Entry 3AVK (X-ray diffraction, 1.75 A resolution); this record covers chains A and B of the 4 polymer chains in the assembly.

[Chain A (and B)]
Protein: Integrase
Source organism: Human immunodeficiency virus type 1
Notes: fragment: CCD domain; chain B of this document is another copy of the same molecule, construct and numbering; everything in this record applies to it too
Reference sequence: P12497 (POL_HV1N5); residues 50-212 here correspond to UniProt positions 1197-1359 (UniProt number = residue number + 1147)
Amino-acid sequence (183 residues; row label = number of the first residue in the row):
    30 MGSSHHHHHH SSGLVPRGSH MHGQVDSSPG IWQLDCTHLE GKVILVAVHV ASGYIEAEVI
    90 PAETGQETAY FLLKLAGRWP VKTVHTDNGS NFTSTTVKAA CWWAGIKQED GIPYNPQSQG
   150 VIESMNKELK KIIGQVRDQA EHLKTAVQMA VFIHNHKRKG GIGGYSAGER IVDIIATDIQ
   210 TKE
Not modelled in the structure: 30-56, 189-192, 210-212
Sequence notes: expression tag (30-49); engineered mutation S56 (Cys1203 in P12497), D139 (Phe1286 in P12497), H185 (Phe1332 in P12497)
Curated features (UniProtKB/Swiss-Prot):
  - binding site (Mg(2+)): D64, D116, E152

[Interface between chain A and chain B]
Pairs across the interface (64; chain A residue first):
  Y83(A) with R107(B), hydrogen bond (side chain-backbone)
  E85(A) with R107(B), salt bridge
  A86(A) with R107(B), hydrogen bond (backbone-side chain)
  E87(A) with Y99(B); K103(B), salt bridge; R107(B), salt bridge
  Y99(A) with E87(B); K173(B); T174(B); Q177(B), hydrogen bond
  L102(A) with T174(B); Q177(B)
  K103(A) with E87(B), salt bridge; K103(B); Q177(B)
  A105(A) with F181(B); H185(B), hydrogen bond (backbone-side chain)
  G106(A) with F181(B); N184(B), hydrogen bond (backbone-side chain)
  R107(A) with Y83(B), hydrogen bond (backbone-side chain); E85(B), salt bridge; A86(B), hydrogen bond (side chain-backbone); E87(B), salt bridge; W108(B); Q177(B), hydrogen bond; V180(B)
  W108(A) with R107(B); W108(B), hydrophobic
  W132(A) with Q168(B), hydrogen bond; M178(B), hydrophobic; F181(B), hydrophobic; I182(B), hydrophobic
  A133(A) with F181(B)
  Q168(A) with W132(B), hydrogen bond
  K173(A) with Y99(B)
  T174(A) with Y99(B); L102(B)
  Q177(A) with Y99(B); L102(B); K103(B); R107(B), hydrogen bond
  M178(A) with W132(B), hydrophobic
  V180(A) with R107(B)
  F181(A) with A105(B); G106(B); W132(B), hydrophobic; A133(B)
  I182(A) with W132(B), hydrophobic
  N184(A) with G106(B), hydrogen bond (side chain-backbone)
  H185(A) with A105(B)
  E198(A) with I208(B)
  V201(A) with V201(B); I204(B), hydrophobic; A205(B)
  D202(A) with A205(B); I208(B); Q209(B), hydrogen bond
  I204(A) with V201(B), hydrophobic
  A205(A) with V201(B); D202(B); A205(B), hydrophobic
  I208(A) with E198(B); D202(B)
  Q209(A) with D202(B), hydrogen bond
Interface residues without a listed pair, chain A (32 interface residues in all): V165, Y194
Interface residues without a listed pair, chain B (32 interface residues in all): V165, Y194

[In short]
Chain A and chain B each contribute 32 residues to their interface, with 14 hydrogen bonds and 6 salt bridges.
Among the polar pairs are E85(A)-R107(B), E87(A)-K103(B) and E87(A)-R107(B). Curated annotation (UniProt)
lists 3 Mg2+-binding residues on chain A.
Chain A and chain B are both Integrase (Human immunodeficiency virus type 1); the structure, Crystal
structures of novel allosteric peptide inhibitors of HIV integrase in the LEDGF binding site, was determined
by X-ray diffraction (same publication as 3AV9, 3AVA, 3AVB, 3AVC, 3AVF, 3AVG and 6 further entries).
